Entry 6HHT (electron microscopy, 4.05 A resolution (low resolution: residue-level contacts below are approximate; hydrogen-bond / salt-bridge calls are withheld)); this record covers chains A1 and j2 of the 75 polymer chains in the assembly.

== Chain A1 ==
Molecule: Echovirus 18 capsid protein 1
Organism: Echovirus E18
Reference sequence: Q8V635 (Q8V635_9ENTO); residues 1001-1287 here correspond to UniProt positions 569-855 (UniProt number = residue number - 432)
Sequence (287 residues; row label = number of the first residue in the row):
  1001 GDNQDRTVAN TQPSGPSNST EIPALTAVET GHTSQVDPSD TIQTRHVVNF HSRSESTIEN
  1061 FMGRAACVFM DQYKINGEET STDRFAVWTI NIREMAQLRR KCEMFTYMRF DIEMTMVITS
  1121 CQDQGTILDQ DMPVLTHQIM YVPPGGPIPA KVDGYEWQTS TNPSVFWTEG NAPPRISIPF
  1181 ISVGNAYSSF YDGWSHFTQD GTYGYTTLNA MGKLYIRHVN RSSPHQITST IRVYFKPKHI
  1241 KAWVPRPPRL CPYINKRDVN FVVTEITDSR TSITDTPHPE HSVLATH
Unresolved in the structure: 1001-1042, 1123-1131, 1276-1287

== Chain j2 ==
Molecule: Echovirus 18 capsid protein 3
Organism: Echovirus E18
Reference sequence: Q8V635 (Q8V635_9ENTO); residues 3001-3239 here correspond to UniProt positions 330-568 (UniProt number = residue number - 2671)
Sequence (239 residues; row label = number of the first residue in the row):
  3001 GVPVLNTPGS NQFLTSDDYQ SPSAMPQFDE TPEMHIPGEV RNLMEIAEVD SVVPVNNVTG
  3061 KTKSMDAYQI PVGTGNTDKT KPIFSFQMDP GYSSVLKRTL LGEMLNYYAH WSGSVKLTFL
  3121 FCGSAMATGK LLISYSPPGA SVPTSRKDAM LGTHIVWDIG LQSSCVLCVP WISQSHYRMV
  3181 QQDPYTSAGY ITCWYQTNIV VPPGAPTSCD VLCFASACND FSVRLLRDTP FMAQPGKLQ
Unresolved in the structure: 3074-3077, 3176-3186, 3234-3239
Cystine bridges: C3168-C3218

== Interface between chain A1 and chain j2 ==
Contacting residue pairs - 8 pairs, chain A1 then chain j2:
  F1050(A1) - P3032(j2)
  S1052(A1) - D3029(j2)
  S1054(A1) - D3029(j2)
  E1055(A1) - Q3027(j2)
  E1055(A1) - F3028(j2)
  N1060(A1) - Q3027(j2)
  G1063(A1) - Q3027(j2)
  R1064(A1) - Q3027(j2)
Also at the interface, not in a pair above, chain A1 (8 interface residues in all): N1049
Also at the interface, not in a pair above, chain j2 (5 interface residues in all): T3031

== Overview ==
Chain A1 and chain j2 form an interface of 8 and 5 residues respectively.
Here chain A1 is Echovirus 18 capsid protein 1 and chain j2 is Echovirus 18 capsid protein 3, both from
Echovirus E18. Entry 6HHT (Echovirus 18 Open particle without two pentamers) was determined by electron
microscopy (same publication as 6HBG, 6HBH, 6HBJ, 6HBK and 6HBL).
